9Q92 - chains M and N of the 14 polymer chains in the assembly; structure by electron microscopy, 6.80 A resolution (low resolution: residue-level contacts below are approximate; hydrogen-bond / salt-bridge calls are withheld).

[Chain M]
Molecule: RNA polymerase sigma-54 factor
Source organism: Klebsiella pneumoniae
UniProt: A0A377VEN9 (A0A377VEN9_KLEPN); residues 24-475 here correspond to UniProt positions 2-453 (UniProt number = residue number - 22)
Sequence (475 residues; row label = number of the first residue in the row):
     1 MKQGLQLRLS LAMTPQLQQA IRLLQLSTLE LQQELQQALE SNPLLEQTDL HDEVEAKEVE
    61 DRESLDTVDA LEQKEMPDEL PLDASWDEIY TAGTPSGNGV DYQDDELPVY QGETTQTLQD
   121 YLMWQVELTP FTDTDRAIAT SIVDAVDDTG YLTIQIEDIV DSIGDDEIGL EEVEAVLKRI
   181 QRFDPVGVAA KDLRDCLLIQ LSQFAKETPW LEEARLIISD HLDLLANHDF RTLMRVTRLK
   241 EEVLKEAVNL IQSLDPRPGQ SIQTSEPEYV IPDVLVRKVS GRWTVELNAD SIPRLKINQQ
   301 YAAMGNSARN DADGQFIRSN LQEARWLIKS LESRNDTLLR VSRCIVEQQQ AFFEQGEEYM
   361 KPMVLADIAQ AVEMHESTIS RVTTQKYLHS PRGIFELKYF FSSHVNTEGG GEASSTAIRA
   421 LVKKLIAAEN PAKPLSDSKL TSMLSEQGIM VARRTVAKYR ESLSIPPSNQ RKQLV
Not modelled in the structure: 9, 47-106
Differences from the reference sequence: initiating methionine (1); expression tag (2-23)

[Chain N]
Molecule: Non-template DNA
Sequence (34 nucleotides; row label = number of the first residue in the row; numbers below 1 keep their minus sign (DA-34 is residue -34)):
   -34 AGACGGCTGG CACGACTTTT GCAATCGCAG CCCT

[Chain M / chain N interface]
Contacting residue pairs - 22 pairs, chain M then chain N:
  Met13(M) with DA-12(N)
  Thr14(M) with DA-12(N)
  Pro15(M) with DA-12(N)
  Gln16(M) with DA-12(N)
  Gln18(M) with DC-13(N)
  Val364(M) with DT-18(N)
  Leu365(M) with DT-18(N)
  Ser380(M) with DT-16(N)
  Arg381(M) with DT-16(N)
  Ser436(M) with DG-29(N); DC-28(N)
  Asp437(M) with DG-29(N); DC-28(N)
  Ser438(M) with DC-28(N)
  Ala457(M) with DT-27(N)
  Glu461(M) with DG-26(N)
  Pro466(M) with DT-27(N)
  Pro467(M) with DC-28(N); DT-27(N)
  Asn469(M) with DC-28(N)
  Gln470(M) with DC-28(N); DT-27(N)
Interface residues without a listed pair, chain M (23 interface residues in all): Leu17, Leu435, Ile465, Ser468, Arg471
Interface residues without a listed pair, chain N (9 interface residues in all): DT-17

[Overview]
23 residues of chain M face 9 of chain N across their interface.
Here chain M is RNA polymerase sigma-54 factor (Klebsiella pneumoniae) and chain N is Non-template DNA. Entry
9Q92 (CryoEM structure of bacterial transcription intermediate complex mediated by activator PspF containing
nifH promoter DNA containing ...) was determined by electron microscopy together with 9Q91, 9Q93, 9Q94, 9Q95,
9Q96, 9Q97 and 9Q98 from the same study.
